8IBZ - chains C and E; structure by electron microscopy, 3.04 A resolution.

== Chain C ==
Molecule: Reverse transcriptase-like protein
Organism: Bombyx mori
Reference sequence: V9H052 (V9H052_BOMMO); residue numbers follow UniProt; this construct covers 1-1114
Chain sequence (1114 residues; numbered 1 to 1114; the number before each row is that of its first residue):
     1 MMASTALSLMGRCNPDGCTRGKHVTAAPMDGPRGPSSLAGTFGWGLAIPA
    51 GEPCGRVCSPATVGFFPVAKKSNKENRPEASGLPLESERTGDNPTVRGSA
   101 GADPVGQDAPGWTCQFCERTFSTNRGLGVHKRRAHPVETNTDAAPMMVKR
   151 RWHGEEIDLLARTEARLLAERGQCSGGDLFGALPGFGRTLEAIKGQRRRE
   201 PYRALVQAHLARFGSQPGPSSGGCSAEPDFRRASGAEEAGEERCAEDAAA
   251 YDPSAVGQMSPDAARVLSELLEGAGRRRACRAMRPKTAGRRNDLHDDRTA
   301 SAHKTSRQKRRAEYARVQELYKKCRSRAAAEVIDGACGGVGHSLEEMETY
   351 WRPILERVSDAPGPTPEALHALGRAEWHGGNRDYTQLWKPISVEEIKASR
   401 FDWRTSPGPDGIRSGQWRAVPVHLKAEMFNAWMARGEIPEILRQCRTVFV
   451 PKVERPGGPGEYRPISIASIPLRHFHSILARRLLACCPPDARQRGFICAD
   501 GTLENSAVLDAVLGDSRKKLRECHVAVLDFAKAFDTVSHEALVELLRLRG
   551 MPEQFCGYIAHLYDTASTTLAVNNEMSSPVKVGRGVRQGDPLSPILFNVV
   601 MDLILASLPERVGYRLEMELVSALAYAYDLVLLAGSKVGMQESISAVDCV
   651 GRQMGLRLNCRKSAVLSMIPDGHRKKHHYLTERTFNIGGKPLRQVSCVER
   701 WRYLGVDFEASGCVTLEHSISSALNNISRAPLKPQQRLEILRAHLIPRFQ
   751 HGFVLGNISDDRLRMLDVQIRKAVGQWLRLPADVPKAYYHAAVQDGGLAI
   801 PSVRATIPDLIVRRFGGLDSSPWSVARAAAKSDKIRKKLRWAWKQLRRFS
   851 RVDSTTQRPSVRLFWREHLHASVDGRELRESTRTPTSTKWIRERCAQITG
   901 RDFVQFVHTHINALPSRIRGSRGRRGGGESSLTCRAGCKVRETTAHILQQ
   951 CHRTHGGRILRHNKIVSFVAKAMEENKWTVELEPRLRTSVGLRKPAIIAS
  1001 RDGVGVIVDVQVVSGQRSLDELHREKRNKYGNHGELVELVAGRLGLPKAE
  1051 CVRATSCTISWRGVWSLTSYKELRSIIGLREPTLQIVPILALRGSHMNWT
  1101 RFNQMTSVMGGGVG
Unresolved in the structure: 1-259, 284-304, 375-384, 1108-1114
Sequence notes: conflict Tyr-628 (Asp in V9H052), Ala-996 (Asp in V9H052)
Bound ions: Zn2+: Cys-934, Cys-938, His-946, Cys-951

== Chain E ==
Molecule: 5ORF-linker-3UTR
Organism: Bombyx mori
Sequence (203 nucleotides; numbered 23 to 472; 247 numbers in that range are skipped by the numbering (no residue carries them; nothing is unmodelled there); the number before each row is that of its first residue):
    23 UGUACACGUGGUAAACACGUGACAGCAGCCCCGAUGGACGGACCGCGAGG
    73 ACCGUCAAGCCUAGCAGGUACCUUCGGGUGGGGCCUUGCGAUACCUGCGG
   123 GCGAACCCUGUGGUCGGGUUUGCAGCCCGGCCACAGUGGGUUUUUUUCCU
   173 GUUGCAAAAAAGUCAAAUAAAG
   367 AAAAUAGUAGAUCAG
   457 GCCCGUCUGAUCCAAU
Unresolved in the structure: 159-169, 367-372, 457-462

== How chain C and chain E interact ==
Residue-residue contacts - 71 pairs, chain C then chain E:
  Ser-306(C) / A466(E)  hydrogen bond to the phosphate
  Arg-307(C) / U374(E)  hydrogen bond to the base
  Arg-307(C) / A375(E)  salt bridge to the phosphate
  Arg-307(C) / G376(E)  hydrogen bond to the base
  Arg-307(C) / A377(E)  base contact
  Arg-311(C) / A375(E)  salt bridge to the phosphate
  Arg-311(C) / A471(E)  hydrogen bond to the sugar
  Tyr-314(C) / A471(E)  base contact
  Tyr-314(C) / U472(E)  sugar contact
  Ala-315(C) / U472(E)  phosphate contact
  Gln-318(C) / U472(E)  base contact
  Glu-319(C) / U472(E)  base contact
  Lys-322(C) / U472(E)  base contact
  Tyr-350(C) / G140(E)  hydrogen bond to the sugar
  Ile-354(C) / U141(E)  sugar contact
  Arg-357(C) / U142(E)  salt bridge to the phosphate
  Arg-357(C) / U143(E)  phosphate contact
  Gly-457(C) / C150(E)  phosphate contact
  Lys-518(C) / G98(E)  salt bridge to the phosphate
  Lys-532(C) / U141(E)  salt bridge to the phosphate
  Arg-584(C) / U142(E)  salt bridge to the phosphate
  Arg-584(C) / U143(E)  salt bridge to the phosphate
  Arg-652(C) / U143(E)  hydrogen bond to the sugar
  Arg-657(C) / U142(E)  salt bridge to the phosphate
  Arg-657(C) / U143(E)  salt bridge to the phosphate
  Arg-657(C) / G144(E)  salt bridge to the phosphate
  Arg-661(C) / G139(E)  sugar contact
  Arg-661(C) / G140(E)  salt bridge to the phosphate
  Arg-661(C) / U141(E)  base contact
  Arg-661(C) / U142(E)  hydrogen bond to the base
  Lys-662(C) / G139(E)  phosphate contact
  Lys-662(C) / G140(E)  salt bridge to the phosphate
  Tyr-679(C) / G89(E)  phosphate contact
  Tyr-679(C) / G90(E)  phosphate contact
  Gly-689(C) / C145(E)  base contact
  Lys-690(C) / C145(E)  base contact
  Arg-693(C) / G138(E)  salt bridge to the phosphate
  Arg-693(C) / G139(E)  salt bridge to the phosphate
  Ser-696(C) / A88(E)  sugar contact
  Ser-696(C) / G89(E)  sugar contact
  Cys-697(C) / A88(E)  phosphate contact
  Glu-699(C) / C87(E)  hydrogen bond to the sugar
  Glu-699(C) / A88(E)  sugar contact
  His-718(C) / G121(E)  hydrogen bond to the sugar
  Arg-729(C) / C468(E)  salt bridge to the phosphate
  Pro-731(C) / A471(E)  base contact
  Leu-732(C) / A471(E)  hydrogen bond to the base
  Lys-733(C) / A470(E)  salt bridge to the phosphate
  Lys-733(C) / A471(E)  base contact
  Ser-759(C) / C87(E)  hydrogen bond to the phosphate
  Asp-761(C) / G55(E)  base contact
  Asp-761(C) / A85(E)  hydrogen bond to the sugar
  Asp-761(C) / G86(E)  phosphate contact
  Asp-761(C) / C87(E)  phosphate contact
  Arg-762(C) / G86(E)  phosphate contact
  Arg-762(C) / C87(E)  phosphate contact
  Arg-764(C) / G55(E)  hydrogen bond to the base
  Arg-764(C) / A85(E)  base contact
  Met-765(C) / G55(E)  base contact
  Met-765(C) / G86(E)  sugar contact
  Val-768(C) / G55(E)  sugar contact
  Lys-772(C) / A56(E)  salt bridge to the phosphate
  Arg-779(C) / C469(E)  salt bridge to the phosphate
  Lys-837(C) / G98(E)  sugar contact
  Arg-840(C) / C45(E)  base contact
  Arg-848(C) / C52(E)  salt bridge to the phosphate
  His-868(C) / C53(E)  phosphate contact
  Thr-899(C) / A470(E)  phosphate contact
  Gly-900(C) / A470(E)  phosphate contact
  Arg-901(C) / C469(E)  hydrogen bond to the base
  Arg-901(C) / A470(E)  phosphate contact
Other interface residues (no listed pair), chain C (60 interface residues in all): Thr-305, Arg-310, Asp-360, Gly-460, Glu-461, His-677, Gly-688, Ser-711, Cys-713, Thr-715, Ala-730, Pro-734, Asn-757, Lys-786
Other interface residues (no listed pair), chain E (35 interface residues in all): C54, C120, G465

== Overview ==
60 residues of chain C face 35 of chain E across their interface, with 14 hydrogen bonds and 19 salt bridges.
Among the polar pairs are Arg-307(C)/U374(E), Arg-307(C)/G376(E) and Arg-661(C)/U142(E). The Zn2+ site is
built by Cys-934(C), Cys-938(C), His-946(C) and Cys-951(C).
Here chain C is Reverse transcriptase-like protein and chain E is 5ORF-linker-3UTR, both from Bombyx mori.
Entry 8IBZ (Structure of R2 with 5'ORF and 3'UTR) was determined by electron microscopy (same publication as
8IBW, 8IBX and 8IBY).
